Entry 4DNJ (X-ray diffraction, 1.80 A resolution); this record covers chain A.

== Chain A ==
Protein: Putative cytochrome P450
Organism: Rhodopseudomonas palustris
Notes: EC 1.14.-.-
UniProt: Q6N8N2 (Q6N8N2_RHOPA); numbering as in UniProt (aligned over 1-412)
Amino-acid sequence (412 residues; row label = number of the first residue in the row):
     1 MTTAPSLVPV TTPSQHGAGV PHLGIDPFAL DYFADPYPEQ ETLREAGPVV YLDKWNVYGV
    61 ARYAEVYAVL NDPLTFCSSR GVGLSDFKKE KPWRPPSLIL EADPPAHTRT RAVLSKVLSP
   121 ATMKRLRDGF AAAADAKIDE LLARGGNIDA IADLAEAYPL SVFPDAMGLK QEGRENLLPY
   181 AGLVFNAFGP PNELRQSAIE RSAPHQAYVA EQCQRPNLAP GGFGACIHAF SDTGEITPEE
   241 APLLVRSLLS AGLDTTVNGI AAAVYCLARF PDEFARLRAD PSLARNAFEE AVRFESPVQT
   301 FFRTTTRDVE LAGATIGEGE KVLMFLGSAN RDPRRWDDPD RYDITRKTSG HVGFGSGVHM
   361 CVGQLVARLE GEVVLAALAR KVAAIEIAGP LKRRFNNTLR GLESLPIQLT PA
Unresolved in the structure: 1-13
Metal / ion sites: heme Fe near Cys-361 (its only coordinating residue here)
Residues lining bound ligands:
  - 4-methoxybenzoic acid (ANN): Arg-94, Ser-97, Ile-99, Leu-100, Val-184, Phe-185, Phe-188, Ser-247, Ser-250, Ala-251, Phe-301
  - heme (HEM): Leu-70, Val-82, Ile-99, Leu-100, His-107, Arg-111, Leu-114, Leu-118, Phe-163, Ser-247, Leu-248, Ala-251, Gly-252, Thr-255, Thr-256, Gly-259, Phe-288, Val-292, Pro-297, Val-298, Phe-301, Arg-303, Leu-326, Val-352, Gly-353, Phe-354, Gly-355, Val-358, His-359, Cys-361, Val-362, Gly-363, Val-366, Ala-367
UniProt features mapped onto this chain:
  - binding site (substrate): Arg-94 to Ser-97, Ser-247
  - binding site (heme): Cys-361

== Summary ==
Bound to chain A: heme and 4-methoxybenzoic acid. From UniProt: 5 substrate-binding residues and heme-binding
residue Cys-361.
Chain A is Putative cytochrome P450 (Rhodopseudomonas palustris); the structure, The crystal structures of
4-methoxybenzoate bound CYP199A2, was determined by X-ray diffraction (same publication as 4DNZ and 4DO1).
